Entry 3JCO (electron microscopy, 4.80 A resolution (low resolution: residue-level contacts below are approximate; hydrogen-bond / salt-bridge calls are withheld)); this record covers chains F and G of the 47 polymer chains in the assembly.

# Chain F
Molecule: Proteasome subunit alpha type-6
Source organism: Saccharomyces cerevisiae S288c
Notes: EC 3.4.25.1
UniProtKB: P40302 (PSA6_YEAST); residue numbers follow UniProt; this construct covers 1-234
Amino-acid sequence (234 residues; row label = number of the first residue in the row):
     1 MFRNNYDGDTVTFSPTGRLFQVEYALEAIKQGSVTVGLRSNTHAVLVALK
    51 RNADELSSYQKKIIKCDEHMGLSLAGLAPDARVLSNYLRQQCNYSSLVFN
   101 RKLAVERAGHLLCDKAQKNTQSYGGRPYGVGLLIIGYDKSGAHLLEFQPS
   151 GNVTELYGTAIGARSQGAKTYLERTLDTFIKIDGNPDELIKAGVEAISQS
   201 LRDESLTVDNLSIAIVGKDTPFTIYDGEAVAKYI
Disordered / not traced: 1

# Chain G
Molecule: Probable proteasome subunit alpha type-7
Source organism: Saccharomyces cerevisiae S288c
Notes: EC 3.4.25.1
UniProtKB: P21242 (PSA7_YEAST); residue numbers follow UniProt; this construct covers 1-288
Amino-acid sequence (288 residues; numbered 1 to 288; the number before each row is that of its first residue):
     1 MTSIGTGYDLSNSVFSPDGRNFQVEYAVKAVENGTTSIGIKCNDGVVFAV
    51 EKLITSKLLVPQKNVKIQVVDRHIGCVYSGLIPDGRHLVNRGREEAASFK
   101 KLYKTPIPIPAFADRLGQYVQAHTLYNSVRPFGVSTIFGGVDKNGAHLYM
   151 LEPSGSYWGYKGAATGKGRQSAKAELEKLVDHHPEGLSAREAVKQAAKII
   201 YLAHEDNKEKDFELEISWCSLSETNGLHKFVKGDLLQEAIDFAQKEINGD
   251 DDEDEDDSDNVMSSDDENAPVATNANATTDQEGDIHLE
Disordered / not traced: 1-4, 249-288

# Interface between chain F and chain G
Contacting residue pairs (74; chain F residue first):
  Asn5(F) - Leu10(G)
  Tyr6(F) - Asp9(G)
  Tyr6(F) - Leu10(G)
  Tyr6(F) - Tyr26(G)
  Thr10(F) - Arg130(G)
  Val11(F) - Gln23(G)
  Val11(F) - Asn127(G)
  Val11(F) - Ser128(G)
  Val11(F) - Val129(G)
  Val11(F) - Arg130(G)
  Thr12(F) - Leu10(G)
  Thr12(F) - Gln23(G)
  Phe13(F) - Gln23(G)
  Phe13(F) - Tyr26(G)
  Phe13(F) - Ala27(G)
  Phe13(F) - Arg130(G)
  Phe13(F) - Pro131(G)
  Ser14(F) - Tyr26(G)
  Pro15(F) - Tyr26(G)
  Pro15(F) - Lys29(G)
  Thr16(F) - Lys29(G)
  Thr16(F) - Ala30(G)
  Gly17(F) - Tyr26(G)
  Gly17(F) - Lys29(G)
  Gly17(F) - Ala30(G)
  Arg39(F) - Val60(G)
  His110(F) - Arg86(G)
  Cys113(F) - Pro83(G)
  Cys113(F) - Arg86(G)
  Asp114(F) - Pro83(G)
  Asp114(F) - Arg86(G)
  Asp114(F) - His87(G)
  Asp114(F) - Asn90(G)
  Gln117(F) - Pro83(G)
  Gln117(F) - Asp84(G)
  Gln117(F) - His87(G)
  Gln117(F) - Arg130(G)
  Lys118(F) - His87(G)
  Thr120(F) - Arg130(G)
  Gln121(F) - Asp84(G)
  Gln121(F) - His87(G)
  Gln121(F) - His123(G)
  Gln121(F) - Ser128(G)
  Gln121(F) - Val129(G)
  Gln121(F) - Arg130(G)
  Gln121(F) - Pro131(G)
  Gln121(F) - Phe132(G)
  Tyr123(F) - Ser128(G)
  Ser150(F) - Pro83(G)
  Gly151(F) - Pro83(G)
  Asn152(F) - Ile82(G)
  Asn152(F) - Pro83(G)
  Val153(F) - Asn64(G)
  Thr154(F) - Asn64(G)
  Glu155(F) - Val60(G)
  Glu155(F) - Lys63(G)
  Glu155(F) - Asn64(G)
  Leu156(F) - Leu58(G)
  Leu156(F) - Leu59(G)
  Leu156(F) - Val60(G)
  Tyr157(F) - Lys57(G)
  Tyr157(F) - Leu58(G)
  Tyr157(F) - Leu59(G)
  Tyr157(F) - Val60(G)
  Tyr157(F) - Pro61(G)
  Gly158(F) - Leu58(G)
  Lys169(F) - Leu58(G)
  Leu172(F) - Leu58(G)
  Glu173(F) - Ser56(G)
  Glu173(F) - Lys57(G)
  Glu173(F) - Leu58(G)
  Leu176(F) - Lys57(G)
  Leu176(F) - Leu58(G)
  Phe179(F) - Leu58(G)
Also at the interface, not in a pair above, chain F (36 interface residues in all): Leu19, Leu111, Thr159
Also at the interface, not in a pair above, chain G (32 interface residues in all): Thr55, Gln68, Leu81, Gly133

# Overview
36 residues of chain F and 32 residues of chain G are in contact.
Chain F is Proteasome subunit alpha type-6 and chain G is Probable proteasome subunit alpha type-7, both from
Saccharomyces cerevisiae S288c; the structure, Structure of yeast 26S proteasome in M1 state derived from
Titan dataset, was determined by electron microscopy (same publication as 3JCP).
